1IK9 - chains A and C of the 3 polymer chains in the assembly; structure by X-ray diffraction, 2.30 A resolution.

== Chain A ==
Name: DNA repair protein XRCC4
Organism: Homo sapiens
Notes: fragment: xrcc4 fragment, residues 1-213
UniProtKB: Q13426 (XRCC4_HUMAN); residue numbers follow UniProt; this construct covers 1-213
Sequence (213 residues; each row starts with the number of its first residue):
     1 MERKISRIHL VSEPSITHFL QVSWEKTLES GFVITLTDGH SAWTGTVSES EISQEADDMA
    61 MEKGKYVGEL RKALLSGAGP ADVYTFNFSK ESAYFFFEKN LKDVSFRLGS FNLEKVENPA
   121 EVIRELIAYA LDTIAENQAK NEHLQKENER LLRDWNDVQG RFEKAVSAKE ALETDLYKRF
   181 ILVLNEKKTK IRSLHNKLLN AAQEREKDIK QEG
Not modelled in the structure: 77-80, 212-213
Differences from the reference sequence: engineered mutation A93 (Cys in Q13426), A128 (Cys in Q13426), A130 (Cys in Q13426), A165 (Cys in Q13426)
UniProt features mapped onto this chain:
  - region: F180 to G213 (Interaction with LIG4)
  - modified residue (Phosphoserine): S53, S193
  - cross-link: K210 (Glycyl lysine isopeptide (Lys-Gly) (interchain with G-Cter in SUMO))
  - natural variant: W43 (W43R: In SSMED), D82 (D82E: In SSMED), R161 (R161Q: In SSMED)
  - mutagenesis: K4 (K4E: Abolished interaction with NHEJ1/XLF; when associated with E-99), K26 (K26E: Abolished interaction with NHEJ1/XLF; when associated with E-99), E55 (E55R: Abolished interaction with NHEJ1/XLF), D58 (D58R: Abolished interaction with NHEJ1/XLF), M61 (M61R: Abolished interaction with NHEJ1/XLF), E62 (E62R: Does not affect interaction with NHEJ1/XLF), K65 (K65E: Strongly decreased interaction with NHEJ1/XLF. Abolished interaction with NHEJ1/XLF; when associated with E-99. Abolished ability to bridge DNA; when associated with E-99 ...), E69 (E69R: Does not affect interaction with NHEJ1/XLF), R71 (R71E: Abolished interaction with NHEJ1/XLF; when associated with E-99), K72 (K72E: Abolished interaction with NHEJ1/XLF; when associated with E-99. Abolished ability to bridge DNA; when associated with E-90 and E-99), K90 (K90E: Abolished ability to bridge DNA; when associated with E-72 and E-99), K99 (K99E: Abolished interaction with NHEJ1/XLF; when associated with E-4 or E-26 or E-65 or E-71 or E-72. Abolished ability to bridge DNA; when associated with E-65. Abolished ability to bridge DNA ...), 7 further mutagenesis entries in UniProt

== Chain C ==
Name: DNA ligase IV
Organism: Homo sapiens
Notes: EC 6.5.1.1; fragment: linker connecting brct domains, residues 748-784
UniProtKB: P49917 (DNL4_HUMAN); numbering as in UniProt (aligned over 748-784)
Sequence (37 residues; numbered 748 to 784; the number before each row is that of its first residue):
   748 PSTKEHFARE YDCYGDSYFI DTDLNQLKEV FSGIKNS
Not modelled in the structure: 748-754, 783-784
UniProt features mapped onto this chain:
  - natural variant: L774 (L774P: Found in a patient with microcephalic primordial dwarfism; uncertain significance)

== Chain A / chain C interface ==
Contacting residue pairs - 22 pairs, chain A then chain C:
  E173(A) with K775(C), salt bridge
  Y177(A) with L771(C), hydrophobic; L774(C), hydrophobic; K775(C); F778(C)
  F180(A) with L774(C), hydrophobic; F778(C), hydrophobic
  I181(A) with T769(C); D770(C); L771(C)
  L184(A) with L774(C), hydrophobic
  N185(A) with D768(C); T769(C), hydrogen bond (side chain-backbone)
  K188(A) with D763(C), salt bridge; S764(C), hydrogen bond (side chain-backbone); Y765(C); I767(C), hydrogen bond (side chain-backbone)
  I191(A) with Y765(C); F766(C), hydrophobic
  R192(A) with F766(C), hydrogen bond (side chain-backbone); D768(C), salt bridge
  H195(A) with F766(C)
Interface residues without a listed pair, chain A (11 interface residues in all): T174

== In short ==
The interface between chain A and chain C involves 11 residues on one side and 12 on the other, with 4
hydrogen bonds and 3 salt bridges. Among the polar pairs are E173(A)-K775(C), K188(A)-D763(C) and
R192(A)-D768(C). UniProt lists 19 mutagenesis sites on chain A.
Here chain A is DNA repair protein XRCC4 and chain C is DNA ligase IV, both from Homo sapiens. Entry 1IK9
(Crystal structure of a XRCC4-DNA ligase IV complex) was determined by X-ray diffraction.
